Entry 9D4C (electron microscopy, 2.75 A resolution); this record covers chains C and D of the 9 polymer chains in the assembly.

# Chain C
Name: Proteasome subunit alpha type-3
Organism: Saccharomyces cerevisiae
UniProtKB: P23638 (PSA3_YEAST); residues 1-258 here = UniProt positions 1-258
Chain sequence (258 residues; numbered 1 to 258; the number before each row is that of its first residue):
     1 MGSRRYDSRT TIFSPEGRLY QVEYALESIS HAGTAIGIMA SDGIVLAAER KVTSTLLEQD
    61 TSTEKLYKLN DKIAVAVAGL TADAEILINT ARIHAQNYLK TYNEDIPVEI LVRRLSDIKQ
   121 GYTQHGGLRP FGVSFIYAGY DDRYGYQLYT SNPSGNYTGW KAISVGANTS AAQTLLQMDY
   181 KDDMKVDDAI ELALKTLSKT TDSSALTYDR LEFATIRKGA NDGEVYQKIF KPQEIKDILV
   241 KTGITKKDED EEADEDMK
Disordered / not traced: 1-20, 246-258
UniProt features mapped onto this chain:
  - cross-link (Glycyl lysine isopeptide (Lys-Gly)): Lys-100 (interchain with G-Cter in ubiquitin), Lys-199 (interchain with G-Cter in ubiquitin), Lys-231 (interchain with G-Cter in ubiquitin)

# Chain D
Name: Proteasome subunit alpha type-4
Organism: Saccharomyces cerevisiae
UniProtKB: P40303 (PSA4_YEAST); residue numbers follow UniProt; this construct covers 1-254
Chain sequence (254 residues; each row starts with the number of its first residue):
     1 MSGYDRALSI FSPDGHIFQV EYALEAVKRG TCAVGVKGKN CVVLGCERRS TLKLQDTRIT
    61 PSKVSKIDSH VVLSFSGLNA DSRILIEKAR VEAQSHRLTL EDPVTVEYLT RYVAGVQQRY
   121 TQSGGVRPFG VSTLIAGFDP RDDEPKLYQT EPSGIYSSWS AQTIGRNSKT VREFLEKNYD
   181 RKEPPATVEE CVKLTVRSLL EVVQTGAKNI EITVVKPDSD IVALSSEEIN QYVTQIEQEK
   241 QEQQEQDKKK KSNH
Disordered / not traced: 1-3, 239-254
UniProt features mapped onto this chain:
  - modified residue: Thr-60 (Phosphothreonine)

# Chain C / chain D interface
Residue-residue contacts (37; chain C residue first):
  Met-39(C) / Arg-58(D)
  Glu-109(C) / Ile-59(D)
  Arg-113(C) / Glu-87(D)  salt bridge
  Ser-116(C) / Arg-83(D)  hydrogen bond (backbone-side chain)
  Asp-117(C) / Arg-83(D)  salt bridge
  Asp-117(C) / Ile-84(D)
  Gln-120(C) / Ala-80(D)
  Gln-120(C) / Asp-81(D)  hydrogen bond
  Gln-120(C) / Ile-84(D)
  Gln-124(C) / Tyr-120(D)
  Gln-124(C) / Val-126(D)
  Gln-124(C) / Arg-127(D)
  Gln-124(C) / Phe-129(D)
  His-125(C) / Gly-125(D)
  His-125(C) / Val-126(D)
  Gly-126(C) / Gly-125(D)  hydrogen bond (backbone-backbone)
  Gly-127(C) / Gly-125(D)
  Tyr-144(C) / Arg-58(D)  hydrogen bond (backbone-side chain)
  Tyr-144(C) / Ile-59(D)  hydrophobic
  Tyr-146(C) / Arg-58(D)  hydrogen bond (backbone-side chain)
  Tyr-149(C) / Ile-59(D)
  Ser-154(C) / Ala-80(D)
  Gly-155(C) / Arg-83(D)  hydrogen bond (backbone-side chain)
  Asn-156(C) / Arg-83(D)
  Tyr-157(C) / Arg-83(D)
  Gly-159(C) / Gln-55(D)
  Gly-159(C) / Asp-56(D)  hydrogen bond (backbone-backbone)
  Trp-160(C) / Leu-54(D)
  Trp-160(C) / Gln-55(D)
  Trp-160(C) / Asp-56(D)
  Lys-161(C) / Leu-54(D)  hydrogen bond (backbone-backbone)
  Lys-161(C) / Gln-55(D)
  Ala-162(C) / Leu-54(D)
  Leu-176(C) / Leu-54(D)  hydrophobic
  Gln-177(C) / Lys-53(D)
  Gln-177(C) / Leu-54(D)
  Tyr-180(C) / Leu-54(D)  hydrophobic
Interface residues without a listed pair, chain C (28 interface residues in all): Gln-21, Gln-147, Thr-158, Gln-173
Interface residues without a listed pair, chain D (19 interface residues in all): Tyr-22, Leu-52, Asn-79

# Summary
Chain C and chain D form an interface of 28 and 19 residues respectively; the contacts include 8 hydrogen
bonds and 2 salt bridges. Polar pairs include Arg-113(C)/Glu-87(D), Asp-117(C)/Arg-83(D) and
Ser-116(C)/Arg-83(D).
Here chain C is Proteasome subunit alpha type-3 and chain D is Proteasome subunit alpha type-4, both from
Saccharomyces cerevisiae. Entry 9D4C (Proteasome core particle assembly intermediate Blm10:alpha-ring purified
from Saccharomyces cerevisiae) was determined by electron microscopy.
